6YX8 - chains AAA and BBB of the 6 polymer chains in the assembly; structure by X-ray diffraction, 1.83 A resolution.

== Chain AAA ==
Molecule: Alpha subunit of cyanobacterial allophycocyanin protein
Source organism: Nostoc sp. WR13
UniProt: A0A4Y5PW22 (A0A4Y5PW22_9NOSO); residues 1-160 here correspond to UniProt positions 2-161 (UniProt number = residue number + 1)
Amino-acid sequence (160 residues; each row starts with the number of its first residue):
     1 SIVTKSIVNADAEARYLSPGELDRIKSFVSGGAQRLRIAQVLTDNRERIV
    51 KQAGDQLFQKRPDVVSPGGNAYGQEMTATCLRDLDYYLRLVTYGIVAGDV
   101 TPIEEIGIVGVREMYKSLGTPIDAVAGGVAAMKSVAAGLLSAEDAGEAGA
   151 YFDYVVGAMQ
Glycans and other covalent adducts: compound PXQ linked to Cys-80
Ligand contacts:
  - bicine (BCN): Phe-58, Gln-59, Pro-62, Val-65, Ser-66
  - PXQ (3-[5-[[(3R,4R)-3-ethyl-4-methyl-5-oxidanylidene-3,4-dihydropyrrol-2-yl]methyl]-2-[[5-[(Z)-(4-ethyl-3-methyl-5-oxidanylidene-pyrrol-2-ylidene)methyl]-3-(3-hydroxy-3-oxopropyl)-4-methyl-1H-pyrrol-2-yl]methyl]-4-methyl-1H-pyrrol-3-yl]propanoic acid): Leu-57, Val-64, Asn-70, Ala-71, Met-76, Thr-79, Arg-82, Asp-83, Leu-84, Tyr-86, Tyr-87, Leu-90, Ile-106, Gly-107, Met-114, Tyr-115, Leu-118, Thr-120, Pro-121, Ala-124, Val-125

== Chain BBB ==
Molecule: Beta subunit of cyanobacterial allophycocyanin protein
Source organism: Nostoc sp. WR13
UniProt: A0A4Y5PW23 (A0A4Y5PW23_9NOSO); residue numbers follow UniProt; this construct covers 1-161
Amino-acid sequence (161 residues; row label = number of the first residue in the row):
     1 MQDAITSVINSSDVQGKYLDNAALEKLKGYFATGELRVRAATTISANAAA
    51 IVKEAVAKSLLYSDITRPGGNMYTTRRYAACIRDLDYYLRYATYAMLAGD
   101 PSILDERVLNGLKETYNSLGVPVGATVQAIQAIKEVTASLVGPDAGKEMG
   151 VYFDYICSGLS
Modified residues: Asn-71 (N-methyl asparagine; MEN)
Glycans and other covalent adducts: compound PXQ linked to Cys-81
Ligand contacts:
  - PXQ (3-[5-[[(3R,4R)-3-ethyl-4-methyl-5-oxidanylidene-3,4-dihydropyrrol-2-yl]methyl]-2-[[5-[(Z)-(4-ethyl-3-methyl-5-oxidanylidene-pyrrol-2-ylidene)methyl]-3-(3-hydroxy-3-oxopropyl)-4-methyl-1H-pyrrol-2-yl]methyl]-4-methyl-1H-pyrrol-3-yl]propanoic acid), molecule 1: Leu-60, Ile-65, Asn-71, Met-72, Arg-76, Arg-77, Ala-80, Arg-83, Asp-84, Leu-85, Tyr-87, Tyr-88, Tyr-91, Arg-107, Val-108, Leu-112, Thr-115, Tyr-116, Leu-119, Val-121, Pro-122, Ala-125, Thr-126, Ala-129
  - PXQ, molecule 2: Leu-61, Tyr-62, Thr-66, Met-72, Tyr-73, Thr-74, Thr-75, Tyr-78

== How chain AAA and chain BBB interact ==
Contacting residue pairs (56; chain AAA residue first):
  Ser-1(AAA) with Asp-3(BBB), hydrogen bond; Ile-5(BBB); Thr-6(BBB)
  Val-3(AAA) with Asp-3(BBB); Tyr-30(BBB); Leu-97(BBB)
  Thr-4(AAA) with Met-1(BBB); Asp-3(BBB), hydrogen bond
  Ile-7(AAA) with Tyr-94(BBB); Ala-98(BBB), hydrophobic; Ile-103(BBB), hydrophobic
  Val-8(AAA) with Arg-107(BBB)
  Ala-10(AAA) with Tyr-94(BBB)
  Asp-11(AAA) with Arg-90(BBB), salt bridge; Tyr-91(BBB), hydrogen bond; Tyr-94(BBB), hydrogen bond (backbone-side chain); Arg-107(BBB), salt bridge
  Ala-14(AAA) with Arg-90(BBB)
  Arg-15(AAA) with Arg-90(BBB); Tyr-94(BBB), hydrogen bond (backbone-side chain)
  Tyr-16(AAA) with Ser-45(BBB); Ala-48(BBB); Leu-89(BBB); Arg-90(BBB); Thr-93(BBB)
  Leu-17(AAA) with Tyr-94(BBB), hydrophobic
  Leu-22(AAA) with Val-38(BBB); Thr-42(BBB)
  Ile-25(AAA) with Val-38(BBB), hydrophobic
  Lys-26(AAA) with Glu-35(BBB); Val-38(BBB)
  Phe-28(AAA) with Phe-31(BBB), hydrophobic
  Val-29(AAA) with Phe-31(BBB)
  Gly-32(AAA) with Phe-31(BBB)
  Leu-36(AAA) with Leu-24(BBB); Leu-27(BBB), hydrophobic; Lys-28(BBB); Phe-31(BBB), hydrophobic
  Thr-43(AAA) with Tyr-18(BBB)
  Arg-46(AAA) with Tyr-18(BBB)
  Asp-85(AAA) with Tyr-18(BBB), hydrogen bond
  Leu-88(AAA) with Tyr-18(BBB)
  Arg-89(AAA) with Asp-13(BBB), salt bridge; Gly-16(BBB); Lys-17(BBB); Tyr-18(BBB)
  Tyr-93(AAA) with Ile-9(BBB); Ser-12(BBB); Asp-13(BBB), hydrogen bond (side chain-backbone); Lys-17(BBB), hydrogen bond (side chain-backbone)
  Val-96(AAA) with Leu-19(BBB), hydrophobic; Leu-27(BBB), hydrophobic; Phe-31(BBB)
  Ala-97(AAA) with Ile-5(BBB), hydrophobic; Ile-9(BBB), hydrophobic
  Ile-106(AAA) with Asp-13(BBB)
Also at the interface, not in a pair above, chain AAA (32 interface residues in all): Ala-39, Gln-40, Leu-90, Thr-92, Pro-102
Also at the interface, not in a pair above, chain BBB (35 interface residues in all): Gln-2, Gly-34, Ala-41, Ile-44, Asp-86

== Summary ==
32 residues of chain AAA and 35 residues of chain BBB are in contact; the contacts include 8 hydrogen bonds
and 3 salt bridges. Polar contacts include Asp-11(AAA)/Arg-90(BBB), Asp-11(AAA)/Arg-107(BBB) and
Arg-89(AAA)/Asp-13(BBB). Bound to chain AAA: bicine. Ligands of chain BBB: compound PXQ.
Chain AAA is Alpha subunit of cyanobacterial allophycocyanin protein and chain BBB is Beta subunit of
cyanobacterial allophycocyanin protein, both from Nostoc sp. WR13; the structure, The structure of
allophycocyanin from cyanobacterium Nostoc sp. WR13, the C2221 crystal form, was determined by X-ray
diffraction.
